9BA4 - chains A and B; structure by electron microscopy, 3.54 A resolution.

Chain A (and B):
Molecule: Contactin-2
Organism: Homo sapiens
Notes: chain B of this document is another copy of the same molecule, construct and numbering; everything in this record applies to it too
Reference sequence: Q02246 (CNTN2_HUMAN); residues 31-1004 here = UniProt positions 31-1004
Sequence (992 residues; row label = number of the first residue in the row):
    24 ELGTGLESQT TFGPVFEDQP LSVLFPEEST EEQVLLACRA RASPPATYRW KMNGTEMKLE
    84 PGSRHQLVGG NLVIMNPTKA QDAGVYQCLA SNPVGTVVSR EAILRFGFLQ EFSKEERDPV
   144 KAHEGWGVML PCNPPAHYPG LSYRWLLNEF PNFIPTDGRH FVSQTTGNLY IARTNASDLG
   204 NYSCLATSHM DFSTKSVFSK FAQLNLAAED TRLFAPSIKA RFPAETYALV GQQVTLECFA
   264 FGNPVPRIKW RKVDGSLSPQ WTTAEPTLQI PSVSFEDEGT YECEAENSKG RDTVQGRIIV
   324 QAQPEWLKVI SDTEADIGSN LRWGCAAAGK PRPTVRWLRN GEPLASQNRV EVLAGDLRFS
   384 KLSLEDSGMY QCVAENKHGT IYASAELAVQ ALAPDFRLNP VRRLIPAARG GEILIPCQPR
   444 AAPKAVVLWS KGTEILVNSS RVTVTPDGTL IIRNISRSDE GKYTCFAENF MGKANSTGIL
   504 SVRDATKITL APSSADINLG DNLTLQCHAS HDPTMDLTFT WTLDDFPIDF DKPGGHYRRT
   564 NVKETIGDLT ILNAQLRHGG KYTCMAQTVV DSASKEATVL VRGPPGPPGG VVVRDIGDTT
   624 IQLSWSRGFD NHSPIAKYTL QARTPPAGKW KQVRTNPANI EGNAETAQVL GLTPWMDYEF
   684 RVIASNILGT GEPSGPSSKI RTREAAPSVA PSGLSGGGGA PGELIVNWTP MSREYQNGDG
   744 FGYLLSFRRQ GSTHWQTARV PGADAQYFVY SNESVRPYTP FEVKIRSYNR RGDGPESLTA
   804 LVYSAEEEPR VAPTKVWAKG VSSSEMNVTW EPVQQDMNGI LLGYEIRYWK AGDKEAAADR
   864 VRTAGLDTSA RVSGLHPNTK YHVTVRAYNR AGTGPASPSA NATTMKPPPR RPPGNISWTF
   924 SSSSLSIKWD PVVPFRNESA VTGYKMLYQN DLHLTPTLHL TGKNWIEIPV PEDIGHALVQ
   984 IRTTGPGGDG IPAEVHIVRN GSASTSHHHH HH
Disordered / not traced: 24-33, 1004-1015
Differences from the reference sequence: expression tag (24-30, 1005-1015)
UniProt features mapped onto this chain:
  - motif: Arg-794 to Asp-796 (Cell attachment site)
  - glycosylation (N-linked (GlcNAc...) asparagine): Asn-76, Asn-198, Asn-204, Asn-461, Asn-477, Asn-498, Asn-525, Asn-830, Asn-904, Asn-918, Asn-940
Disulfide bonds: Cys-61/Cys-111, Cys-155/Cys-207, Cys-261/Cys-306, Cys-348/Cys-395, Cys-440/Cys-488, Cys-530/Cys-587
Covalently attached groups: N-acetylglucosamine (NAG) linked to Asn-76, Asn-198, Asn-461, Asn-498, Asn-525

How chain A and chain B interact:
Contacting residue pairs (43):
  Phe-298(A) with Pro-536(B), hydrophobic; Thr-537(B)
  Ala-325(A) with Thr-537(B)
  Glu-328(A) with Arg-506(B), salt bridge
  Trp-329(A) with Leu-427(B), hydrophobic; Arg-506(B)
  Leu-330(A) with Leu-427(B); Arg-506(B); Met-538(B), hydrophobic; Val-592(B), hydrophobic; Val-593(B), hydrophobic
  Val-332(A) with Arg-426(B); Leu-427(B), hydrophobic
  Ile-333(A) with Arg-426(B), hydrogen bond (backbone-side chain)
  Ser-334(A) with Arg-426(B)
  Ala-351(A) with Thr-537(B)
  Gly-352(A) with Thr-537(B), hydrogen bond (backbone-backbone)
  Lys-353(A) with Pro-536(B)
  Arg-355(A) with Pro-536(B), hydrogen bond (side chain-backbone); Thr-537(B); Met-538(B), hydrogen bond (side chain-backbone); Glu-567(B), salt bridge
  Arg-426(A) with Val-332(B); Ile-333(B), hydrogen bond (side chain-backbone)
  Leu-427(A) with Trp-329(B), hydrophobic; Leu-330(B); Val-332(B), hydrophobic
  Arg-506(A) with Glu-328(B), salt bridge; Trp-329(B); Leu-330(B)
  Pro-536(A) with Lys-353(B); Arg-355(B), hydrogen bond (backbone-side chain)
  Thr-537(A) with Phe-298(B); Ala-325(B); Ala-351(B); Gly-352(B), hydrogen bond (backbone-backbone); Arg-355(B)
  Met-538(A) with Leu-330(B), hydrophobic; Arg-355(B), hydrogen bond (backbone-side chain)
  Glu-567(A) with Arg-355(B), salt bridge
  Val-592(A) with Leu-330(B), hydrophobic
  Val-593(A) with Leu-330(B), hydrophobic
  Arg-630(A) with Arg-630(B)
Also at the interface, not in a pair above, chain A (28 interface residues in all): Lys-331, Glu-337, Ala-349, Pro-429, His-534, Asp-539
Also at the interface, not in a pair above, chain B (28 interface residues in all): Lys-331, Ser-334, Ser-407, Leu-421, Pro-429, His-534, Asp-539

In short:
The chain A/chain B interface involves 28 residues from each chain; the contacts include 8 hydrogen bonds and
4 salt bridges. Polar contacts include Glu-328(A)/Arg-506(B), Arg-355(A)/Glu-567(B) and Ile-333(A)/Arg-426(B).
N-acetylglucosamine is covalently linked to Asn-76(A), Asn-198(A), Asn-461(A), Asn-498(A) and Asn-525(A).
Chain A and chain B are both Contactin-2 (Homo sapiens); the structure, Full-length cross-linked Contactin 2
(CNTN2), was determined by electron microscopy, deposited together with 9BA5.
